Entry 1NK2 (solution NMR); this record covers chains B and P of the 3 polymer chains in the assembly.

[Chain B]
Molecule: 16-nt DNA strand
Sequence (16 nucleotides; each row starts with the number of its first residue):
    17 ACAGCCACTT GACACA

[Chain P]
Name: Homeobox protein vnd
Organism: Drosophila melanogaster
Notes: fragment: homeodomain
Reference sequence: P22808 (VND_DROME); residues 101-177 here correspond to UniProt positions 61-137 (UniProt number = residue number - 40)
Sequence (77 residues; each row starts with the number of its first residue):
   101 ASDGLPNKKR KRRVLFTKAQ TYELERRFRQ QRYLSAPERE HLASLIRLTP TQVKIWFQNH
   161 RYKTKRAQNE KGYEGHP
Construct notes: conflict Ala101 (Gly61 in P22808)

[Chain B / chain P interface]
Pairs across the interface - 16 pairs, chain B then chain P:
  DC21(B) - Lys154(P)  phosphate contact
  DC21(B) - Gln158(P)  base contact
  DC21(B) - Arg161(P)  sugar contact
  DC22(B) - Tyr133(P)  phosphate contact
  DA23(B) - Tyr162(P)  phosphate contact
  DC24(B) - Tyr162(P)  phosphate contact
  DT25(B) - Arg166(P)  base contact
  DT26(B) - Lys111(P)  base contact
  DG27(B) - Lys111(P)  base contact
  DA28(B) - Arg110(P)  phosphate contact
  DA28(B) - Lys111(P)  phosphate contact
  DA28(B) - Arg112(P)  phosphate contact
  DA28(B) - Arg113(P)  phosphate contact
  DC29(B) - Arg112(P)  phosphate contact
  DC29(B) - Arg113(P)  phosphate contact
  DA30(B) - Arg113(P)  phosphate contact
Also at the interface, not in a pair above, chain P (11 interface residues in all): Lys109

[In short]
10 residues of chain B and 11 residues of chain P are in contact.
Chain B is a 16-nt DNA strand and chain P is Homeobox protein vnd (Drosophila melanogaster); the structure,
Vnd/nk-2 homeodomain/DNA complex, NMR, 20 structures, was determined by solution NMR (same publication as
1NK3).
